Entry 7PPM (X-ray diffraction, 1.48 A resolution); this record covers chains A and B.

== Chain A ==
Name: Tyrosine-protein phosphatase non-receptor type 11
Organism: Homo sapiens
Notes: EC 3.1.3.48
Reference sequence: Q06124 (PTN11_HUMAN); the construct has insertions or renumbered stretches relative to UniProt, so the offset changes along the chain: 5-73 = UniProt 246-314; 78-282 = UniProt 324-528
Amino-acid sequence (282 residues; each row starts with the number of its first residue):
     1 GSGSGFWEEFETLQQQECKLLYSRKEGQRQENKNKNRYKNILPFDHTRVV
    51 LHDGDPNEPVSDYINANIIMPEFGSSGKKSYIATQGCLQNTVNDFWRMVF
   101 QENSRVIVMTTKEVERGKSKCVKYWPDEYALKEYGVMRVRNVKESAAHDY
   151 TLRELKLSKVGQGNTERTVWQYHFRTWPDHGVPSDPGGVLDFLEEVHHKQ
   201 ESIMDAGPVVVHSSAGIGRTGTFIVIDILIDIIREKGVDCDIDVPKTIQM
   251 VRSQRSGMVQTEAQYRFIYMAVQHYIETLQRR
Unresolved in the structure: 1-4, 282
Sequence notes: expression tag (1-4); linker (74-77); engineered mutation Ser213 (Cys459 in Q06124)
Swiss-Prot annotation at these positions:
  - binding site (substrate): Asp179, Gln260
Reported in the primary citation:
  - conformationally variable residues (loop rearrangement): Asp179
  - mutagenesis - K33E: decreased binding to phosphorylated at the -4 position
  - catalytic residues: Asp179, His180
  - mutagenesis - R116G/K118S, K118E, D179A (40-fold), H180A (4-fold): decreased catalytic activity with Insulin receptor substrate 1 (chain B)
  - mutagenesis - K118E: increased binding to Insulin receptor substrate 1 (chain B)
  - mutagenesis - K118E: increased binding to p0IRS1
  - mutagenesis - R116E, R116G/K118S, K118E: decreased binding to phosphorylated at the +4 position
  - specificity-determining residues: Arg116, Lys118
  - mutagenesis - R116G/K118S, K118E: increased catalytic activity on p0IRS1
  - mutagenesis - R116E: increased catalytic activity
  - mutagenesis - R116G/K118S, K118E, D179A (40-fold), H180A (4-fold): decreased catalytic activity on ppIRS1
  - mutagenesis - K118E: increased binding to ppIRS1

== Chain B ==
Name: Insulin receptor substrate 1
Reference sequence: P35568 (IRS1_HUMAN); residues 889-901 here = UniProt positions 889-901
Amino-acid sequence (13 residues; row label = number of the first residue in the row):
   889 EPKSPGEYVNIEF
Unresolved in the structure: 889-892, 899-901
Modified / non-standard residues: Ser892 (phosphoserine; SEP); Tyr896 (O-phosphotyrosine; PTR)
Swiss-Prot annotation at these positions:
  - region: Tyr896 to Asn898 (GRB2-binding)
  - modified residue: Ser892 (Phosphoserine), Tyr896 (Phosphotyrosine)

== Chain A / chain B interface ==
Contacting residue pairs - 24 pairs, chain A then chain B:
  Lys33(A) with Pro893(B)
  Asn34(A) with Pro893(B)
  Asn36(A) with Pro893(B)
  Arg37(A) with Pro893(B); Gly894(B), hydrogen bond (backbone-backbone)
  Tyr38(A) with Gly894(B); Glu895(B); Tyr896(B)
  Lys39(A) with Pro893(B); Gly894(B), hydrogen bond (backbone-backbone); Glu895(B)
  Asn40(A) with Gly894(B); Glu895(B); Tyr896(B), hydrogen bond (side chain-backbone)
  Ile41(A) with Tyr896(B)
  Ser213(A) with Tyr896(B)
  Ser214(A) with Tyr896(B)
  Ala215(A) with Tyr896(B)
  Gly216(A) with Tyr896(B)
  Ile217(A) with Tyr896(B)
  Gly218(A) with Tyr896(B)
  Arg219(A) with Tyr896(B)
  Gln260(A) with Tyr896(B); Asn898(B), hydrogen bond
Interface residues without a listed pair, chain A (17 interface residues in all): Thr261

== In short ==
The interface between chain A and chain B involves 17 residues on one side and 5 on the other; the contacts
include 4 hydrogen bonds. Among the polar pairs are Asn40(A)-Tyr896(B), Gln260(A)-Asn898(B) and
Arg37(A)-Gly894(B). The paper reports catalytic residues Asp179(A) and His180(A); R116G/K118S, K118E and D179A
of chain A, among others, reduce catalytic activity with Insulin receptor substrate 1 (chain B); 6
substitutions were tested in all.
Chain A is Tyrosine-protein phosphatase non-receptor type 11 (Homo sapiens) and chain B is Insulin receptor
substrate 1; the structure, SHP2 catalytic domain in complex with IRS1 (889-901) phosphopeptide (pSer-892,
pTyr-896), was determined by X-ray diffraction (same publication as 7PPL and 7PPN).
